PDB entry 4LF4 | X-ray diffraction, 3.34 A resolution | chains A and I of the 21 polymer chains in the assembly

Chain A:
Molecule: 16S rRNA
From: Thermus thermophilus
Sequence (1522 nucleotides; numbered 0 to 1544 plus 20 insertion-coded residues; 43 numbers in that range are skipped by the numbering (no residue carries them; nothing is unmodelled there); the number before each row is that of its first residue; a row labelled like 190A-190L holds insertion residues (190A, then the next letters in order); numbering starts at 0):
     0 UUUGUUGGAG AGUUUGAUCC UGGCUCAGGG UGAACGCUGG CGGCGUGCCU AAGACAUGCA
    60 AGUCGUGCGG G
    73 CCGCGGGGUU UU
    88 ACUCCG
    95 UGGUC
   101 AGCGGCGGAC GGGUGAGUAA CGCGUGGGU
  129A G
   130 ACCUACCCGG AAGAGGGGGA CAACCCGGGG AAACUCGGGC UAAUCCCCCA UGUGGACCCG
   190 C
190A-190L CCCUUGGGGUGU
   191 GUCCAAAGGG CUUU
   216 GCCCGCUUCC GGAUGGGCCC GCGUCCCAUC AGCUAGUUGG UGGGGUAAUG GCCCACCAAG
   276 GCGACGACGG GUAGCCGGUC UGAGAGGAUG GCCGGCCACA GGGGCACUGA GACACGGGCC
   336 CCACUCCUAC GGGAGGCAGC AGUUAGGAAU CUUCCGCAAU GGGCGCAAGC CUGACGGAGC
   396 GACGCCGCUU GGAGGAAGAA GCCCUUCGGG GUGUAAACUC CUGAA
   442 CCCGGGACGA AACCCCCGAC GA
   474 GGGGACUGAC GGUACCGGG
   494 GUAAUAGCGC CGGCCAACUC CGUGCCAGCA GCCGCGGUAA UACGGAGGGC GCGAGCGUUA
   554 CCCGGAUUCA CUGGGCGUAA AGGGCGUGUA GGCGGCCUGG GGCGUCCCAU GUGAAAGACC
   614 ACGGCUCAAC CGUGGGGGAG CGUGGGAUAC GCUCAGGCUA GACGGUGGGA GAGGGUGGUG
   674 GAAUUCCCGG AGUAGCGGUG AAAUGCGCAG AUACCGGGAG GAACGCCGAU GGCGAAGGCA
   734 GCCACCUGGU CCACCCGUGA CGCUGAGGCG CGAAAGCGUG GGGAGCAAAC CGGAUUAGAU
   794 ACCCGGGUAG UCCACGCCCU AAACGAUGCG CGCUAGGUCU CUGGGUCU
   848 CCUGGGGGCC GAAGCUAACG CGUUAAGCGC GCCGCCUGGG GAGUACGGCC GCAAGGCUGA
   908 AACUCAAAGG AAUUGACGGG GGCCCGCACA AGCGGUGGAG CAUGUGGUUU AAUUCGAAGX
   968 AACGCGAAGA ACCUUACCAG GCCUUGACAU GCUAGG
 1003A G
  1004 AACCCGGGUG AAAGCCUGGG GUGCCCC
1030A-1030D GCGA
  1031 GGGGAGCCCU AGCACAGGUG CUGCAUGGCC GUCGUCAGCU CGUGCCGUGA GGUGUUGGGU
  1091 UAAGUCCCGC AACGAGCGCA ACCCCCGCCG UUAGUUGCCA GCGGUUCGGC CGGGCACUCU
  1151 AACGGGACUG CCCGCGAAA
  1171 GCGGGAGGAA GGAGGGGACG ACGUCUGGUC AGCAUGGCCC UUACGGCCUG GGCGACACAC
  1231 GUGCUACAAU GCCCACUACA AAGCGAUGCC ACCCGGCAAC GGGGAGCUAA UCGCAAAAAG
  1291 GUGGGCCCAG UUCGGAUUGG GGUCUGCAAC CCGACCCCAU GAAGCCGGAA UCGCUAGUAA
  1351 UCGCGGAUCA G
 1361A C
  1362 CAUGCCGCGG UGAAUACGUU CCCGGGCCUU GUACACACXG CCXGUXACGC CAUGGGAGCG
  1422 GGCUCUACCC GAAGUCGCCG GG
  1446 AGCCUACGGG
  1459 CAGGCGCCGA GGGUAGGGCC CGUGACUGGG GCGAAGUCGU AACAAGGUAG CUGUACCGGA
  1519 AGGUGCGGCU GGAU
 1532A C
  1533 CA
  1536 CUCCUUUCU
Unresolved in the structure: 0-4, 1532A, 1536-1538
Construct notes: conflict C1533 (A2157 in M26923.1), A1534 (C2158 in M26923.1)
Modified / non-standard residues: PSU (pseudouridine-5'-monophosphate) at position 516, 7MG (7N-methyl-8-hydroguanosine-5'-monophosphate) at position 527, M2G (N2-dimethylguanosine-5'-monophosphate) at position 966, 5MC (5-methylcytidine-5'-monophosphate) at position 967, 2MG (2N-methylguanosine-5'-monophosphate) at position 1207, 5MC (5-methylcytidine-5'-monophosphate) at position 1400, 4OC (4n,o2'-methylcytidine-5'-monophosphate) at position 1402, 5MC (5-methylcytidine-5'-monophosphate) at position 1404, 5MC (5-methylcytidine-5'-monophosphate) at position 1407, UR3 (3-methyluridine-5'-monophoshate) at position 1498, PSU (pseudouridine-5'-monophosphate) at position 1540, PSU (pseudouridine-5'-monophosphate) at position 1541
Bound ions: Mg2+ site 1: U12, G22; Mg2+ site 2: U12, C526, A914; Mg2+ site 3 near G21 (its only coordinating residue here); Mg2+ site 4: C48, G115; Mg2+ site 5 near A53 (its only coordinating residue here); Mg2+ site 6: G61, U62, G105; Mg2+ site 7 near G107 (its only coordinating residue here); Mg2+ site 8: A109, G331; Mg2+ site 9: A116, G117, G289; Mg2+ site 10: C121, G124, U125, G236; Mg2+ site 11 near G157 (its only coordinating residue here); Mg2+ site 12: C174, C175; 65 more Mg2+ sites not listed; 3 more K+ sites not listed
Residues lining bound ligands: gentamicin c1a (LLL; (2R,3R,4R,5R)-2-((1S,2S,3R,4S,6R)-4,6-diamino-3-((2R,3R,6S)-3-amino-6-(aminomethyl)-tetrahydro-2H-pyran-2-yloxy)-2-hydr oxycyclohexyloxy)-5-methyl-4-(methylamino)-tetrahydro-2H-pyran-3,5-diol): 5MC_1404, G1405, U1406, 5MC_1407, A1408, C1409, G1491, A1492, A1493, G1494, U1495

Chain I:
Protein: ribosomal protein S9
From: Thermus thermophilus
Reference sequence: P80374 (RS9_THET8); numbering as in UniProt (aligned over 1-128)
Chain sequence (128 residues; numbered 1 to 128; the number before each row is that of its first residue):
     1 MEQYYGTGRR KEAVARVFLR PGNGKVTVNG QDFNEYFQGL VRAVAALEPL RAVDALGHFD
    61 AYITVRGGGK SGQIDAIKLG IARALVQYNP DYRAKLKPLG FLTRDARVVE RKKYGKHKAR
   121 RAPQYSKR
Unresolved in the structure: 1

Chain A / chain I interface:
Residue-residue contacts (116):
  G942(A) with Gln-124(I), base contact
  U943(A) with Gln-124(I), hydrogen bond to the sugar
  M2G_966(A) with Lys-127(I), base contact; Arg-128(I), sugar contact
  C970(A) with Ser-126(I), base contact
  C1116(A) with Val-108(I), sugar contact
  G1117(A) with Arg-104(I), hydrogen bond to the phosphate; Ala-106(I), sugar contact
  C1118(A) with Arg-9(I), salt bridge to the phosphate; Arg-83(I), hydrogen bond to the phosphate; Arg-104(I), salt bridge to the phosphate
  C1119(A) with Arg-9(I), salt bridge to the phosphate; Arg-83(I), salt bridge to the phosphate
  G1127(A) with Arg-16(I), sugar contact; Arg-66(I), sugar contact
  C1128(A) with Arg-16(I), sugar contact; Arg-66(I), salt bridge to the phosphate
  C1129(A) with Tyr-62(I), hydrogen bond to the phosphate
  A1130(A) with Gln-3(I), hydrogen bond to the sugar; Phe-18(I), sugar contact; Arg-20(I), phosphate contact; Tyr-62(I), hydrogen bond to the phosphate
  G1131(A) with Arg-20(I), salt bridge to the phosphate
  C1147(A) with Tyr-5(I), hydrogen bond to the sugar; Arg-16(I), hydrogen bond to the base
  U1148(A) with Tyr-5(I), sugar contact; Thr-7(I), hydrogen bond to the phosphate; Arg-9(I), salt bridge to the phosphate; Val-14(I), phosphate contact; Arg-16(I), sugar contact
  C1149(A) with Arg-9(I), salt bridge to the phosphate; Val-14(I), phosphate contact
  G1177(A) with Lys-97(I), phosphate contact
  G1178(A) with Arg-93(I), salt bridge to the phosphate; Lys-97(I), hydrogen bond to the base
  A1179(A) with Arg-93(I), salt bridge to the phosphate; Leu-102(I), sugar contact; Thr-103(I), hydrogen bond to the phosphate; Arg-104(I), hydrogen bond to the sugar
  A1180(A) with Thr-103(I), hydrogen bond to the phosphate
  G1186(A) with Glu-110(I), phosphate contact; Arg-111(I), sugar contact; Lys-113(I), hydrogen bond to the phosphate
  G1187(A) with Arg-111(I), sugar contact; Lys-113(I), salt bridge to the phosphate
  A1188(A) with Tyr-114(I), hydrogen bond to the phosphate
  G1231(A) with Ser-126(I), sugar contact
  U1232(A) with Gln-124(I), phosphate contact; Tyr-125(I), phosphate contact; Ser-126(I), phosphate contact
  G1233(A) with His-117(I), salt bridge to the phosphate; Pro-123(I), phosphate contact; Gln-124(I), hydrogen bond to the phosphate
  A1248(A) with Lys-70(I), hydrogen bond to the sugar
  C1249(A) with Tyr-36(I), sugar contact; Gly-67(I), sugar contact; Gly-68(I), hydrogen bond to the sugar; Gly-69(I), sugar contact; Lys-70(I), sugar contact; Gln-73(I), hydrogen bond to the sugar
  A1250(A) with Arg-66(I), phosphate contact; Gly-67(I), hydrogen bond to the phosphate; Gly-68(I), hydrogen bond to the sugar
  A1251(A) with Glu-12(I), sugar contact; Gly-67(I), phosphate contact
  G1290(A) with Leu-40(I), sugar contact
  G1291(A) with Gln-38(I), hydrogen bond to the sugar; Gly-39(I), sugar contact
  U1292(A) with Gln-38(I), sugar contact
  C1342(A) with Gln-124(I), sugar contact; Tyr-125(I), phosphate contact; Lys-127(I), phosphate contact
  G1343(A) with Arg-121(I), hydrogen bond to the sugar; Ala-122(I), hydrogen bond to the sugar; Tyr-125(I), hydrogen bond to the phosphate
  C1344(A) with Arg-120(I), sugar contact; Ala-122(I), phosphate contact
  U1345(A) with Arg-120(I), salt bridge to the phosphate
  A1346(A) with Arg-120(I), salt bridge to the phosphate
  G1347(A) with Arg-10(I), hydrogen bond to the base; Arg-107(I), hydrogen bond to the base; Val-108(I), sugar contact
  U1348(A) with Val-109(I), phosphate contact; Glu-110(I), hydrogen bond to the phosphate; Arg-120(I), phosphate contact
  A1349(A) with Lys-118(I), salt bridge to the phosphate; Arg-120(I), hydrogen bond to the phosphate; Arg-121(I), hydrogen bond to the phosphate
  A1350(A) with Lys-118(I), salt bridge to the phosphate; Arg-121(I), salt bridge to the phosphate
  U1351(A) with Lys-118(I), hydrogen bond to the base
  C1366(A) with His-117(I), salt bridge to the phosphate
  C1367(A) with Lys-112(I), salt bridge to the phosphate; Tyr-114(I), phosphate contact; Gly-115(I), hydrogen bond to the phosphate; Lys-116(I), phosphate contact
  G1368(A) with Arg-111(I), salt bridge to the phosphate; Lys-112(I), salt bridge to the phosphate; Lys-113(I), phosphate contact; Tyr-114(I), hydrogen bond to the phosphate
  C1369(A) with Arg-111(I), phosphate contact; Lys-112(I), hydrogen bond to the phosphate
  G1370(A) with Glu-12(I), sugar contact
  G1371(A) with Lys-11(I), phosphate contact; Glu-12(I), phosphate contact; Gly-68(I), sugar contact; Gly-69(I), phosphate contact; Val-109(I), phosphate contact
  U1372(A) with Lys-11(I), salt bridge to the phosphate; Gly-69(I), phosphate contact; Lys-70(I), phosphate contact; Ser-71(I), hydrogen bond to the phosphate; Gly-72(I), hydrogen bond to the phosphate
  G1373(A) with Lys-11(I), hydrogen bond to the base; Arg-42(I), salt bridge to the phosphate; Ser-71(I), hydrogen bond to the phosphate
Also at the interface, not in a pair above, chain A (53 interface residues in all): G941, G1184
Also at the interface, not in a pair above, chain I (55 interface residues in all): Glu-2, Asp-105

Overview:
Chain A and chain I form an interface of 53 and 55 residues respectively, with 38 hydrogen bonds and 23 salt
bridges. Polar contacts include C1147(A)/Arg-16(I), G1178(A)/Lys-97(I) and G1347(A)/Arg-10(I). Bound to chain
A: gentamicin c1a. U12(A) and G22(A) form the Mg2+ site 1.
Chain A is 16S rRNA and chain I is ribosomal protein S9, both from Thermus thermophilus; the structure,
Crystal Structure of 30S ribosomal subunit from Thermus thermophilus, was determined by X-ray diffraction.
